Entry 8C0R (X-ray diffraction, 1.56 A resolution); this record covers chain A.

== Chain A ==
Molecule: Carbonic anhydrase 2
Source organism: Homo sapiens
Notes: EC 4.2.1.1
UniProtKB: P00918 (CAH2_HUMAN); the author numbering skips numbers that UniProt does not, so the offset changes along the chain: 1-125 = UniProt 1-125; 127-261 = UniProt 126-260
Chain sequence (260 residues; row label = number of the first residue in the row; note: 1 number in that range is skipped by the numbering (no residue carries it; nothing is unmodelled there)):
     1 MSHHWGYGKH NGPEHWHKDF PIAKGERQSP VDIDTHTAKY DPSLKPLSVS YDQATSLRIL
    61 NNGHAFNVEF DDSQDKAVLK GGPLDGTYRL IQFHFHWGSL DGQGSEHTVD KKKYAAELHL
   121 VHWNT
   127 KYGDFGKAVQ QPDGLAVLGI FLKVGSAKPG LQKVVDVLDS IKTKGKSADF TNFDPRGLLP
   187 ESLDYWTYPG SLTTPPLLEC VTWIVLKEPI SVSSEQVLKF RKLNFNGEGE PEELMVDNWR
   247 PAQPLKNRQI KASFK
Bound ions: Zn2+: His94, His96, His119 (together with SXL)
Residues lining bound ligands: SXL (bis(fluoranyl)-(4-methyl-2-oxidanylidene-chromen-7-yl)methanesulfonamide): Ile91, Gln92, His94, His96, Glu106, His119, Val121, Phe131, Val143, Ser197, Leu198, Thr199, Thr200, Trp209
Swiss-Prot annotation at these positions:
  - active site: His64 (Proton donor/acceptor)
  - binding site (Zn(2+)): His94, His96, His119
  - binding site (substrate): Thr199, Thr200
  - site: Tyr7 (Fine-tunes the proton-transfer properties of H-64), Asn62 (Fine-tunes the proton-transfer properties of H-64), Asn67 (Fine-tunes the proton-transfer properties of H-64), Gln92 (Involved in the binding of some activators, including histamine and L-histidine)
  - modified residue: Ser2 (N-acetylserine), Ser166 (Phosphoserine), Ser173 (Phosphoserine)
Reported in the primary citation:
  - Zn2+ coordination: His94, His96, His119
  - binding site for SXL: Thr199
  - binding site for SXL: Ile91, Gln92, Val121, Phe131, Thr200 (from molecular simulation)

== In short ==
Bound to chain A: compound SXL. The Zn2+ site is built by His94, His96 and His119. From UniProt: active-site
residue His64, 3 Zn2+-binding residues and substrate-binding residues Thr199 and Thr200. The paper reports a
binding site for SXL at Thr199, Ile91 and Gln92 among others; Zn2+ coordination by His94, His96 and His119.
Chain A is Carbonic anhydrase 2 (Homo sapiens); the structure, Crystal structure of human carbonic anhydrase
II in complex with a coumarin derivative, was determined by X-ray diffraction (same publication as 8C0Q).
